Entry 6PCT (electron microscopy, 2.80 A resolution); this record covers chains I and L of the 7 polymer chains in the assembly.

# Chain I
Molecule: 23S ribosomal RNA
Source organism: Escherichia coli
Sequence (2904 nucleotides; row label = number of the first residue in the row):
     1 GGUUAAGCGA CUAAGCGUAC ACGGUGGAUG CCCUGGCAGU CAGAGGCGAU GAAGGACGUG
    61 CUAAUCUGCG AUAAGCGUCG GUAAGGUGAU AUGAACCGUU AUAACCGGCG AUUUCCGAAU
   121 GGGGAAACCC AGUGUGUUUC GACACACUAU CAUUAACUGA AUCCAUAGGU UAAUGAGGCG
   181 AACCGGGGGA ACUGAAACAU CUAAGUACCC CGAGGAAAAG AAAUCAACCG AGAUUCCCCC
   241 AGUAGCGGCG AGCGAACGGG GAGCAGCCCA GAGCCUGAAU CAGUGUGUGU GUUAGUGGAA
   301 GCGUCUGGAA AGGCGCGCGA UACAGGGUGA CAGCCCCGUA CACAAAAAUG CACAUGCUGU
   361 GAGCUCGAUG AGUAGGGCGG GACACGUGGU AUCCUGUCUG AAUAUGGGGG GACCAUCCUC
   421 CAAGGCUAAA UACUCCUGAC UGACCGAUAG UGAACCAGUA CCGUGAGGGA AAGGCGAAAA
   481 GAACCCCGGC GAGGGGAGUG AAAAAGAACC UGAAACCGUG UACGUACAAG CAGUGGGAGC
   541 ACGCUUAGGC GUGUGACUGC GUACCUUUUG UAUAAUGGGU CAGCGACUUA UAUUCUGUAG
   601 CAAGGUUAAC CGAAUAGGGG AGCCGAAGGG AAACCGAGUC UUAACUGGGC GUUAAGUUGC
   661 AGGGUAUAGA CCCGAAACCC GGUGAUCUAG CCAUGGGCAG GUUGAAGGUU GGGUAACACU
   721 AACUGGAGGA CCGAACCGAC UAAUGUUGAA AAAUUAGCGG AUGACUUGUG GCUGGGGGUG
   781 AAAGGCCAAU CAAACCGGGA GAUAGCUGGU UCUCCCCGAA AGCUAUUUAG GUAGCGCCUC
   841 GUGAAUUCAU CUCCGGGGGU AGAGCACUGU UUCGGCAAGG GGGUCAUCCC GACUUACCAA
   901 CCCGAUGCAA ACUGCGAAUA CCGGAGAAUG UUAUCACGGG AGACACACGG CGGGUGCUAA
   961 CGUCCGUCGU GAAGAGGGAA ACAACCCAGA CCGCCAGCUA AGGUCCCAAA GUCAUGGUUA
  1021 AGUGGGAAAC GAUGUGGGAA GGCCCAGACA GCCAGGAUGU UGGCUUAGAA GCAGCCAUCA
  1081 UUUAAAGAAA GCGUAAUAGC UCACUGGUCG AGUCGGCCUG CGCGGAAGAU GUAACGGGGC
  1141 UAAACCAUGC ACCGAAGCUG CGGCAGCGAC GCUUAUGCGU UGUUGGGUAG GGGAGCGUUC
  1201 UGUAAGCCUG CGAAGGUGUG CUGUGAGGCA UGCUGGAGGU AUCAGAAGUG CGAAUGCUGA
  1261 CAUAAGUAAC GAUAAAGCGG GUGAAAAGCC CGCUCGCCGG AAGACCAAGG GUUCCUGUCC
  1321 AACGUUAAUC GGGGCAGGGU GAGUCGACCC CUAAGGCGAG GCCGAAAGGC GUAGUCGAUG
  1381 GGAAACAGGU UAAUAUUCCU GUACUUGGUG UUACUGCGAA GGGGGGACGG AGAAGGCUAU
  1441 GUUGGCCGGG CGACGGUUGU CCCGGUUUAA GCGUGUAGGC UGGUUUUCCA GGCAAAUCCG
  1501 GAAAAUCAAG GCUGAGGCGU GAUGACGAGG CACUACGGUG CUGAAGCAAC AAAUGCCCUG
  1561 CUUCCAGGAA AAGCCUCUAA GCAUCAGGUA ACAUCAAAUC GUACCCCAAA CCGACACAGG
  1621 UGGUCAGGUA GAGAAUACCA AGGCGCUUGA GAGAACUCGG GUGAAGGAAC UAGGCAAAAU
  1681 GGUGCCGUAA CUUCGGGAGA AGGCACGCUG AUAUGUAGGU GAGGUCCCUC GCGGAUGGAG
  1741 CUGAAAUCAG UCGAAGAUAC CAGCUGGCUG CAACUGUUUA UUAAAAACAC AGCACUGUGC
  1801 AAACACGAAA GUGGACGUAU ACGGUGUGAC GCCUGCCCGG UGCCGGAAGG UUAAUUGAUG
  1861 GGGUUAGCGC AAGCGAAGCU CUUGAUCGAA GCCCCGGUAA ACGGCGGCCG UAACXAUAAC
  1921 GGUCCUAAGG UAGCGAAAUU CCUUGUCGGG UAAGUUCCGA CXUGCACGAA UGGCGUAAUG
  1981 AUGGCCAGGC UGUCUCCACC CGAGACUCAG UGAAAUUGAA CUCGCUGUGA AGAUGCAGUG
  2041 UACCCGCGGC AAGACGGAAA GACCCCGUXA ACCUUUACUA UAGCUUGACA CUGAACAUUG
  2101 AGCCUUGAUG UGUAGGAUAG GUGGGAGGCU UUGAAGUGUG GACGCCAGUC UGCAUGGAGC
  2161 CGACCUUGAA AUACCACCCU UUAAUGUUUG AUGUUCUAAC GUUGACCCGU AAUCCGGGUU
  2221 GCGGACAGUG UCUGGUGGGU AGUUUGACUG GGGCGGUCUC CUCCUAAAGA GUAACGGAGG
  2281 AGCACGAAGG UUGGCUAAUC CUGGUCGGAC AUCAGGAGGU UAGUGCAAUG GCAUAAGCCA
  2341 GCUUGACUGC GAGCGUGACG GCGCGAGCAG GUGCGAAAGC AGGUCAUAGU GAUCCGGUGG
  2401 UUCUGAAUGG AAGGGCCAUC GCUCAACGGA UAAAAGGUAC UCCGGGGAUA ACAGGCUGAU
  2461 ACCGCCCAAG AGUUCAUAUC GACGGCGGUG UUUGGCACCU CGAUGUCGGC UCAUCACAUC
  2521 CUGGGGCUGA AGUAGGUCCC AAGGGUAUGG CUGUUCGCCA UUUAAAGUGG UACGCGAGCU
  2581 GGGUUUAGAA CGUCGUGAGA CAGUUCGGUC CCUAUCUGCC GUGGGCGCUG GAGAACUGAG
  2641 GGGGGCUGCU CCUAGUACGA GAGGACCGGA GUGGACGCAU CACUGGUGUU CGGGUUGUCA
  2701 UGCCAAUGGC ACUGCCCGGU AGCUAAAUGC GGAAGAGAUA AGUGCUGAAA GCAUCUAAGC
  2761 ACGAAACUUG CCCCGAGAUG AGUUCUCCCU GACCCUUUAA GGGUCCUGAA GGAACGUUGA
  2821 AGACGACGAC GUUGAUAGGC CGGGUGUGUA AGCGCAGCGA UGCGUUGAGC UAACCGGUAC
  2881 UAAUGAACCG UGAGGCUUAA CCUU
Unresolved in the structure: 886-891, 2030
Modified residues: 1MG (1N-methylguanosine-5'-monophosphate) at position 745, PSU (pseudouridine-5'-monophosphate) at position 746, 5MU (5-methyluridine 5'-monophosphate) at position 747, PSU (pseudouridine-5'-monophosphate) at position 955, 6MZ (N6-methyladenosine-5'-monophosphate) at position 1618, 2MG (2N-methylguanosine-5'-monophosphate) at position 1835, PSU (pseudouridine-5'-monophosphate) at position 1911, 3TD ((1S)-1,4-anhydro-1-(3-methyl-2,4-dioxo-1,2,3,4-tetrahydropyrimidin-5-yl)-5-O-phosphono-D-ribitol) at position 1915, PSU (pseudouridine-5'-monophosphate) at position 1917, 5MU (5-methyluridine 5'-monophosphate) at position 1939, 5MC (5-methylcytidine-5'-monophosphate) at position 1962, G7M (N7-methyl-guanosine-5'-monophosphate) at position 2069, OMG (o2'-methylguanosine-5'-monophosphate) at position 2251, 2MG (2N-methylguanosine-5'-monophosphate) at position 2445, PSU (pseudouridine-5'-monophosphate) at position 2457, OMC (o2'-methylycytidine-5'-monophosphate) at position 2498, 2MA (2-methyladenosine-5'-monophosphate) at position 2503, PSU (pseudouridine-5'-monophosphate) at position 2504, OMU (o2'-methyluridine 5'-monophosphate) at position 2552, PSU (pseudouridine-5'-monophosphate) at position 2580, PSU (pseudouridine-5'-monophosphate) at position 2605
Covalent attachments: covalent link PSU_1911-A1918
Ligand contacts: O8V ((2S)-2-[(3S,4R,5E,10E,12E,14S,26aR)-14-hydroxy-4,12-dimethyl-1,7,16,22-tetraoxo-4,7,8,9,14,15,16,17,24,25,26,26a-dodecahydro-1H,3H,22H-21,18-(azeno)pyrrolo[2,1-c][1,8,4,19]dioxadiazacyclotetracosin-3-yl]propyl isoquinolin-3-ylcarbamate): G2061, A2062, C2063, A2439, A2451, C2452, 2MA_2503, PSU_2504, G2505, U2585, U2586, A2602

# Chain L
Molecule: 50S ribosomal protein L15
Source organism: Escherichia coli
UniProt: A0A037Y8L6 (A0A037Y8L6_ECOLX); numbering as in UniProt (aligned over 1-144)
Chain sequence (144 residues; numbered 1 to 144; the number before each row is that of its first residue):
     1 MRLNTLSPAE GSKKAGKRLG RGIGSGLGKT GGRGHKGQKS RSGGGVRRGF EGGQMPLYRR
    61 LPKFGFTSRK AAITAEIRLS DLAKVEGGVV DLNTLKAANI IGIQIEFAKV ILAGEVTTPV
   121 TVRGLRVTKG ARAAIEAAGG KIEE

# How chain I and chain L interact
Contacting residue pairs (172; chain I residue first):
  A195(I) - Arg47(L)  hydrogen bond to the phosphate
  A196(I) - Gln38(L)  hydrogen bond to the base
  A196(I) - Arg47(L)  salt bridge to the phosphate
  A196(I) - Phe50(L)  base contact
  A244(I) - Thr67(L)  hydrogen bond to the phosphate
  G245(I) - Thr67(L)  hydrogen bond to the phosphate
  C249(I) - Lys63(L)  hydrogen bond to the sugar
  G250(I) - Tyr58(L)  phosphate contact
  G250(I) - Arg59(L)  phosphate contact
  A251(I) - Arg47(L)  sugar contact
  A251(I) - Tyr58(L)  hydrogen bond to the phosphate
  C257(I) - Gln104(L)  base contact
  G258(I) - Ile103(L)  sugar contact
  G258(I) - Gln104(L)  sugar contact
  U566(I) - Lys29(L)  salt bridge to the phosphate
  U567(I) - Lys29(L)  salt bridge to the phosphate
  U567(I) - His35(L)  phosphate contact
  U567(I) - Lys36(L)  hydrogen bond to the phosphate
  U568(I) - Lys36(L)  salt bridge to the phosphate
  C587(I) - Leu19(L)  sugar contact
  C587(I) - Arg21(L)  salt bridge to the phosphate
  C587(I) - Arg33(L)  hydrogen bond to the base
  G597(I) - Gly11(L)  hydrogen bond to the sugar
  G597(I) - Ser12(L)  base contact
  U598(I) - Ala9(L)  sugar contact
  U598(I) - Glu10(L)  sugar contact
  U598(I) - Gly11(L)  sugar contact
  U598(I) - Ser12(L)  sugar contact
  A621(I) - Asn99(L)  hydrogen bond to the phosphate
  G622(I) - Asn99(L)  hydrogen bond to the phosphate
  G622(I) - Ile103(L)  phosphate contact
  A626(I) - Arg78(L)  hydrogen bond to the sugar
  A626(I) - Asp81(L)  base contact
  A627(I) - Glu76(L)  hydrogen bond to the sugar
  A627(I) - Arg78(L)  salt bridge to the phosphate
  A627(I) - Ile111(L)  base contact
  A627(I) - Leu112(L)  hydrogen bond to the base
  A627(I) - Ala113(L)  base contact
  A631(I) - Gly65(L)  sugar contact
  A631(I) - Phe66(L)  hydrogen bond to the sugar
  A632(I) - Phe66(L)  sugar contact
  A632(I) - Ser68(L)  phosphate contact
  A633(I) - Ser68(L)  hydrogen bond to the phosphate
  A633(I) - Ala71(L)  phosphate contact
  C634(I) - Lys70(L)  phosphate contact
  C634(I) - Arg126(L)  salt bridge to the phosphate
  C635(I) - Lys109(L)  salt bridge to the phosphate
  C635(I) - Arg126(L)  salt bridge to the phosphate
  C635(I) - Lys129(L)  phosphate contact
  G636(I) - Glu76(L)  hydrogen bond to the base
  G636(I) - Lys109(L)  salt bridge to the phosphate
  G636(I) - Ile111(L)  base contact
  G636(I) - Val127(L)  phosphate contact
  G636(I) - Thr128(L)  phosphate contact
  G636(I) - Lys129(L)  salt bridge to the phosphate
  A637(I) - Ile111(L)  phosphate contact
  A637(I) - Leu112(L)  hydrogen bond to the phosphate
  A637(I) - Thr128(L)  hydrogen bond to the phosphate
  A637(I) - Gly130(L)  hydrogen bond to the phosphate
  C660(I) - Lys13(L)  sugar contact
  A661(I) - Ser12(L)  sugar contact
  A661(I) - Lys13(L)  sugar contact
  A661(I) - Lys14(L)  hydrogen bond to the sugar
  G662(I) - Lys14(L)  sugar contact
  G662(I) - Gly16(L)  phosphate contact
  G663(I) - Gly16(L)  phosphate contact
  G663(I) - Lys17(L)  hydrogen bond to the phosphate
  G664(I) - Lys17(L)  salt bridge to the phosphate
  A666(I) - Val46(L)  phosphate contact
  A666(I) - Arg48(L)  sugar contact
  A670(I) - Ser42(L)  sugar contact
  A670(I) - Gly43(L)  sugar contact
  C671(I) - Arg33(L)  salt bridge to the phosphate
  C671(I) - Ser40(L)  hydrogen bond to the base
  C671(I) - Arg41(L)  base contact
  C671(I) - Ser42(L)  phosphate contact
  C671(I) - Gly43(L)  hydrogen bond to the phosphate
  C672(I) - Ser42(L)  hydrogen bond to the phosphate
  G805(I) - Gln38(L)  hydrogen bond to the sugar
  G805(I) - Arg41(L)  phosphate contact
  C806(I) - Gly37(L)  phosphate contact
  C806(I) - Gln38(L)  phosphate contact
  C806(I) - Arg41(L)  salt bridge to the phosphate
  U807(I) - Lys36(L)  salt bridge to the phosphate
  U807(I) - Arg41(L)  salt bridge to the phosphate
  G808(I) - Lys36(L)  phosphate contact
  U810(I) - Gly20(L)  sugar contact
  U810(I) - Thr30(L)  hydrogen bond to the base
  U811(I) - Gly20(L)  base contact
  U811(I) - Arg21(L)  hydrogen bond to the phosphate
  U811(I) - Gly22(L)  hydrogen bond to the phosphate
  U811(I) - Gly28(L)  phosphate contact
  U811(I) - Lys29(L)  phosphate contact
  C812(I) - Arg21(L)  base contact
  C812(I) - Gly22(L)  phosphate contact
  U813(I) - Gly22(L)  phosphate contact
  U813(I) - Ile23(L)  hydrogen bond to the phosphate
  U813(I) - Gly24(L)  hydrogen bond to the phosphate
  U813(I) - Ser25(L)  base contact
  C814(I) - Gly24(L)  hydrogen bond to the base
  A825(I) - Gln54(L)  hydrogen bond to the sugar
  U826(I) - Gly53(L)  hydrogen bond to the sugar
  U826(I) - Gln54(L)  sugar contact
  G831(I) - Gly37(L)  phosphate contact
  G831(I) - Gln38(L)  hydrogen bond to the sugar
  U832(I) - Gly37(L)  phosphate contact
  U832(I) - Gln38(L)  hydrogen bond to the phosphate
  U832(I) - Lys39(L)  hydrogen bond to the phosphate
  U832(I) - Val46(L)  phosphate contact
  U832(I) - Phe50(L)  sugar contact
  U832(I) - Gly52(L)  base contact
  A833(I) - Lys39(L)  salt bridge to the phosphate
  A833(I) - Phe50(L)  sugar contact
  A833(I) - Glu51(L)  sugar contact
  G942(I) - Gly32(L)  sugar contact
  G942(I) - Gly34(L)  phosphate contact
  G942(I) - Lys39(L)  salt bridge to the phosphate
  A943(I) - Gly34(L)  phosphate contact
  A943(I) - His35(L)  hydrogen bond to the phosphate
  A1189(I) - Gly34(L)  sugar contact
  G1190(I) - Thr30(L)  hydrogen bond to the phosphate
  G1190(I) - Gly32(L)  hydrogen bond to the phosphate
  G1190(I) - Arg33(L)  phosphate contact
  G1190(I) - Gly34(L)  hydrogen bond to the phosphate
  G1191(I) - Lys17(L)  salt bridge to the phosphate
  G1191(I) - Leu27(L)  phosphate contact
  G1191(I) - Gly32(L)  phosphate contact
  G1192(I) - Lys17(L)  salt bridge to the phosphate
  G1193(I) - Lys14(L)  salt bridge to the phosphate
  G1202(I) - Leu3(L)  hydrogen bond to the base
  U1203(I) - Leu3(L)  sugar contact
  U1203(I) - Asn4(L)  sugar contact
  U1242(I) - Asn4(L)  hydrogen bond to the base
  C1243(I) - Leu3(L)  base contact
  C1243(I) - Asn4(L)  base contact
  C1243(I) - Thr5(L)  sugar contact
  C1243(I) - Leu6(L)  hydrogen bond to the sugar
  A1244(I) - Leu6(L)  sugar contact
  A1244(I) - Ser7(L)  hydrogen bond to the phosphate
  A1244(I) - Pro8(L)  sugar contact
  G1245(I) - Pro8(L)  phosphate contact
  G1245(I) - Lys13(L)  salt bridge to the phosphate
  A1246(I) - Lys13(L)  salt bridge to the phosphate
  U1249(I) - Arg18(L)  base contact
  G1250(I) - Arg18(L)  salt bridge to the phosphate
  G1250(I) - Arg21(L)  salt bridge to the phosphate
  A2358(I) - Gln54(L)  hydrogen bond to the base
  C2359(I) - Arg60(L)  hydrogen bond to the base
  G2360(I) - Arg60(L)  sugar contact
  G2360(I) - Leu61(L)  phosphate contact
  G2361(I) - Leu61(L)  phosphate contact
  A2392(I) - Met55(L)  base contact
  A2392(I) - Arg60(L)  hydrogen bond to the sugar
  U2393(I) - Arg59(L)  hydrogen bond to the sugar
  U2393(I) - Arg60(L)  sugar contact
  U2393(I) - Leu61(L)  phosphate contact
  U2393(I) - Pro62(L)  phosphate contact
  C2394(I) - Pro62(L)  phosphate contact
  C2394(I) - Lys63(L)  hydrogen bond to the phosphate
  C2395(I) - Lys63(L)  salt bridge to the phosphate
  U2404(I) - Ser68(L)  sugar contact
  A2406(I) - Arg69(L)  base contact
  G2414(I) - Phe66(L)  base contact
  G2415(I) - Gly65(L)  hydrogen bond to the phosphate
  G2415(I) - Phe66(L)  sugar contact
  C2416(I) - Phe64(L)  phosphate contact
  C2416(I) - Gly65(L)  hydrogen bond to the phosphate
  G2428(I) - Gln54(L)  base contact
  G2428(I) - Met55(L)  hydrogen bond to the sugar
  G2428(I) - Arg60(L)  base contact
  G2429(I) - Met55(L)  base contact
  A2448(I) - Lys36(L)  base contact
Other interface residues (no listed pair), chain I (90 interface residues in all): G252, U588, A599, G628, A941, A1241, C2403, G2405, U2431
Other interface residues (no listed pair), chain L (81 interface residues in all): Ala15, Gly31, Gly44, Leu57, Ser80

# Overview
90 residues of chain I and 81 residues of chain L are in contact, with 53 hydrogen bonds and 26 salt bridges.
Among the polar pairs are A196(I)-Gln38(L), C587(I)-Arg33(L) and A627(I)-Leu112(L). Ligands of chain I:
compound O8V.
Chain I is 23S ribosomal RNA and chain L is 50S ribosomal protein L15, both from Escherichia coli; the
structure, E. coli 50S ribosome bound to compound 41q, was determined by electron microscopy, deposited
together with 6PC5, 6PC6, 6PC7, 6PC8, 6PCH, 6PCQ and 3 further entries.
